3IN8 - chain A; structure by X-ray diffraction, 1.70 A resolution.

# Chain A
Molecule: Growth factor receptor-bound protein 2
From: Homo sapiens
Notes: fragment: SH2 domain
UniProt: P62993 (GRB2_HUMAN); residue numbers follow UniProt; this construct covers 53-163
Sequence (117 residues; row label = number of the first residue in the row):
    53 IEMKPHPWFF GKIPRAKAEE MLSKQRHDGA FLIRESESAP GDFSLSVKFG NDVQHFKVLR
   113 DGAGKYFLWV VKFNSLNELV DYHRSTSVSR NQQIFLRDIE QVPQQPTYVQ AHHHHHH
Not modelled in the structure: 53-54, 156-169
Differences from the reference sequence: expression tag (164-169)
Ligand contacts: FYI (N-{(2S)-4-(methylamino)-4-oxo-2-[4-(phosphonooxy)benzyl]butanoyl}-L-isoleucyl-L-aspartamide): Arg67, Arg86, Ser88, Ser90, Ser96, Gln106, His107, Phe108, Lys109, Leu111, Leu120, Trp121
Curated features (UniProtKB/Swiss-Prot):
  - modified residue: Lys109 (N6-acetyllysine)
  - cross-link: Lys109 (Glycyl lysine isopeptide (Lys-Gly) (interchain with G-Cter in ubiquitin))
  - mutagenesis: Glu89 (E89K: No effect on the interaction with SOS1), Ser90 (S90N: No effect on the interaction with SOS1), Lys109 (K109R: Loss of polyubiquitination), Val123 (V123P: Strong loss of clustering of phospho-LAT at the T-cell plasma membrane)

# In short
Ligands of chain A: compound FYI. UniProt lists 4 mutagenesis sites.
Chain A is Growth factor receptor-bound protein 2 (Homo sapiens); the structure, Crystal Structure of the Grb2
SH2 Domain in Complex with a Flexible Ac-pTyr-Ile-Asn-NH2 Tripeptide Mimic, was determined by X-ray
diffraction, deposited together with 3KFJ, 3IMD, 3IMJ and 3IN7.
